Entry 6QG0 (electron microscopy, 4.15 A resolution (low resolution: residue-level contacts below are approximate; hydrogen-bond / salt-bridge calls are withheld)); this record covers chains M and K of the 16 polymer chains in the assembly.

# Chain M
Name: Eukaryotic translation initiation factor 2 subunit gamma
Organism: Saccharomyces cerevisiae (strain ATCC 204508 / S288c)
Reference sequence: P32481 (IF2G_YEAST); numbering as in UniProt (aligned over 1-527)
Amino-acid sequence (527 residues; row label = number of the first residue in the row):
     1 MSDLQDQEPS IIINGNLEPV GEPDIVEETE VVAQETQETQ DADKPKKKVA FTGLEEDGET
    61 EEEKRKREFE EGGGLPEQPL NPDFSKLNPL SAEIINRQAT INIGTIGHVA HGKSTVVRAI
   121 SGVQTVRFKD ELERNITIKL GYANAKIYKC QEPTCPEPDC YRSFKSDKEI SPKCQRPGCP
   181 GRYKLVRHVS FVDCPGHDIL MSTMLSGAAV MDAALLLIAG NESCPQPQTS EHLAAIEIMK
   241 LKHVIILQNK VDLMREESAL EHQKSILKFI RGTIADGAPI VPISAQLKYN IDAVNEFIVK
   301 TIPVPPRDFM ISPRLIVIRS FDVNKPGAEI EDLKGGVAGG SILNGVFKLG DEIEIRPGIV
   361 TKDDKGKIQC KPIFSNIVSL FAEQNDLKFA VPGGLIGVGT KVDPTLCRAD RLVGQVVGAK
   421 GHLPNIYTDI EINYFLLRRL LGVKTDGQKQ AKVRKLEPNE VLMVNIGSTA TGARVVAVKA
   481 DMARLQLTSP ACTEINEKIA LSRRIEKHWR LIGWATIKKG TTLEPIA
Disordered / not traced: 1-93, 129-131, 153-162, 364, 445-448, 520-527
Curated features (UniProtKB/Swiss-Prot):
  - region: G107 to S114 (G1), N135 to K139 (G2), D193 to G196 (G3), N249 to D252 (G4), S284 to Q286 (G5), A515 to A527 (Interacts with CDC123)
  - binding site (GTP): A110 to T115, N249 to D252, S284 to Q286
  - modified residue: T60 (Phosphothreonine), S258 (Phosphoserine)
  - mutagenesis: N135 (N135K: In SUI4; defective in ternary complex formation, correlating with a higher rate of dissociation from charged initiator-tRNA in the absence of GTP hydrolysis), Y142 (Y142H: Reduces the affinity of eIF-2 for Met-tRNAi(Met) without affecting the k(off) value for guanine nucleotides), T203 (T203A: Impairs eIF2 complex function. Reduces cell population growth; T203I/K: No effect on cell population growth), I218 (I218A: No effect on cell population growth; I218L: Impairs eIF2 complex function. Strongly reduces cell population growth), K250 (K250R: Increases the off-rate for GDP, without altering the apparent dissociation constant for Met-tRNAi(Met). Mimicks the function of the guanine nucleotide exchange factor eIF-2B), V281 (V281K: Impairs eIF2 complex formation by impairing binding to SUI3 but not SUI2. Reduces cell population growth; V281R: Abolishes binding to SUI3 but not to SUI2 or CDC123 ...), I318 (I318L: Mildly impairs eIF2 complex function. No effect on cell population growth; I318M: Impairs binding to methionyl-initiator methionine tRNA and impairs eIF2 complex function ...), K325 to E331 (Disrupts binding to CDC123 and SUI2. Does not affect interaction with SUI3), D403 (D403R: Abolishes binding to SUI2 but not to SUI3 or CDC123. Abolishes interactions with the eIF2B complex subunits GCD6 and GCD7. Decreases cell population growth), P490 (P490S: Mildly impairs eIF2 complex function), R504 (R504A: Disrupts binding to CDC123), W509 (W509A: Disrupts binding to CDC123), 1 further mutagenesis entry in UniProt

# Chain K
Name: Eukaryotic translation initiation factor 2 subunit alpha
Organism: Saccharomyces cerevisiae (strain ATCC 204508 / S288c)
Reference sequence: P20459 (IF2A_YEAST); numbering as in UniProt (aligned over 1-304)
Amino-acid sequence (304 residues; each row starts with the number of its first residue):
     1 MSTSHCRFYE NKYPEIDDIV MVNVQQIAEM GAYVKLLEYD NIEGMILLSE LSRRRIRSIQ
    61 KLIRVGKNDV AVVLRVDKEK GYIDLSKRRV SSEDIIKCEE KYQKSKTVHS ILRYCAEKFQ
   121 IPLEELYKTI AWPLSRKFGH AYEAFKLSII DETVWEGIEP PSKDVLDELK NYISKRLTPQ
   181 AVKIRADVEV SCFSYEGIDA IKDALKSAED MSTEQMQVKV KLVAAPLYVL TTQALDKQKG
   241 IEQLESAIEK ITEVITKYGG VCNITMPPKA VTATEDAELQ ALLESKELDN RSDSEDDEDE
   301 SDDE
Disordered / not traced: 1-2, 55-57, 175-181, 211-217, 266-304
Modified positions: S52 (phosphoserine; SEP)
Curated features (UniProtKB/Swiss-Prot):
  - modified residue (Phosphoserine): S52, S292, S294
  - mutagenesis: S52 (S52A: Inhibits derepression of GCN4 expression in amino acid, purine, and glucose-starved cells; S52D: Weakly impairs derepression of GCN4 expression in amino acid-starved cells), R64 (R64A: Alters the binding mode to the eIF2B complex; when associated with A-87), K87 (K87A: Alters the binding mode to the eIF2B complex; when associated with A-64), L205 (L205E: Abolishes binding to the eIF2 complex alpha subunit GCD11), V220 (V220E: Abolishes binding to the eIF2 complex alpha subunit GCD11. Does not affect its interaction with CDC123)
Reported in the primary citation:
  - conformationally variable residues (helix shift): S58 to I63

# Chain M / chain K interface
Residue-residue contacts (34):
  D322(M) with A225(K)
  N324(M) with L222(K); A225(K)
  K325(M) with L222(K)
  G327(M) with L222(K)
  A328(M) with L222(K)
  E329(M) with E209(K)
  I330(M) with I201(K); L205(K); V220(K); L222(K); Y228(K)
  E331(M) with K202(K); L205(K)
  L333(M) with I198(K); L222(K)
  I359(M) with F193(K)
  V360(M) with F193(K)
  T361(M) with F193(K); G259(K)
  F374(M) with Y195(K)
  K401(M) with Y195(K); E196(K); I198(K)
  V402(M) with Y195(K)
  D403(M) with C192(K); S194(K); G197(K)
  T405(M) with V190(K); C192(K); A225(K)
  L406(M) with F193(K)
  R408(M) with P226(K)
  R411(M) with F193(K)
Other interface residues (no listed pair), chain M (23 interface residues in all): P326, G335, P404
Other interface residues (no listed pair), chain K (23 interface residues in all): S191, K221, V223, G260, V261

# Overview
The chain M/chain K interface involves 23 residues from each chain. Curated annotation (UniProt) lists 13
GTP-binding residues and 31 mutagenesis sites on chain M; 5 mutagenesis sites on chain K. From the paper:
conformational variability at S58(K).
Chain M is Eukaryotic translation initiation factor 2 subunit gamma and chain K is Eukaryotic translation
initiation factor 2 subunit alpha, both from Saccharomyces cerevisiae (strain ATCC 204508 / S288c); the
structure, Structure of eIF2B-eIF2 (phosphorylated at Ser51) complex (model 1), was determined by electron
microscopy together with 6QG1, 6QG2, 6QG3, 6QG5 and 6QG6 from the same study.
